PDB entry 9E11 | electron microscopy, 2.86 A resolution | chains A and B of the 4 polymer chains in the assembly

# Chain A (and B)
Protein: Cytoplasmic dynein 1 heavy chain 1
From: Homo sapiens
Notes: chain B of this document is another copy of the same molecule, construct and numbering; everything in this record applies to it too
Reference sequence: Q14204 (DYHC1_HUMAN); residue numbers follow UniProt; this construct covers 1-4646
Sequence (4646 residues; numbered 1 to 4646; the number before each row is that of its first residue):
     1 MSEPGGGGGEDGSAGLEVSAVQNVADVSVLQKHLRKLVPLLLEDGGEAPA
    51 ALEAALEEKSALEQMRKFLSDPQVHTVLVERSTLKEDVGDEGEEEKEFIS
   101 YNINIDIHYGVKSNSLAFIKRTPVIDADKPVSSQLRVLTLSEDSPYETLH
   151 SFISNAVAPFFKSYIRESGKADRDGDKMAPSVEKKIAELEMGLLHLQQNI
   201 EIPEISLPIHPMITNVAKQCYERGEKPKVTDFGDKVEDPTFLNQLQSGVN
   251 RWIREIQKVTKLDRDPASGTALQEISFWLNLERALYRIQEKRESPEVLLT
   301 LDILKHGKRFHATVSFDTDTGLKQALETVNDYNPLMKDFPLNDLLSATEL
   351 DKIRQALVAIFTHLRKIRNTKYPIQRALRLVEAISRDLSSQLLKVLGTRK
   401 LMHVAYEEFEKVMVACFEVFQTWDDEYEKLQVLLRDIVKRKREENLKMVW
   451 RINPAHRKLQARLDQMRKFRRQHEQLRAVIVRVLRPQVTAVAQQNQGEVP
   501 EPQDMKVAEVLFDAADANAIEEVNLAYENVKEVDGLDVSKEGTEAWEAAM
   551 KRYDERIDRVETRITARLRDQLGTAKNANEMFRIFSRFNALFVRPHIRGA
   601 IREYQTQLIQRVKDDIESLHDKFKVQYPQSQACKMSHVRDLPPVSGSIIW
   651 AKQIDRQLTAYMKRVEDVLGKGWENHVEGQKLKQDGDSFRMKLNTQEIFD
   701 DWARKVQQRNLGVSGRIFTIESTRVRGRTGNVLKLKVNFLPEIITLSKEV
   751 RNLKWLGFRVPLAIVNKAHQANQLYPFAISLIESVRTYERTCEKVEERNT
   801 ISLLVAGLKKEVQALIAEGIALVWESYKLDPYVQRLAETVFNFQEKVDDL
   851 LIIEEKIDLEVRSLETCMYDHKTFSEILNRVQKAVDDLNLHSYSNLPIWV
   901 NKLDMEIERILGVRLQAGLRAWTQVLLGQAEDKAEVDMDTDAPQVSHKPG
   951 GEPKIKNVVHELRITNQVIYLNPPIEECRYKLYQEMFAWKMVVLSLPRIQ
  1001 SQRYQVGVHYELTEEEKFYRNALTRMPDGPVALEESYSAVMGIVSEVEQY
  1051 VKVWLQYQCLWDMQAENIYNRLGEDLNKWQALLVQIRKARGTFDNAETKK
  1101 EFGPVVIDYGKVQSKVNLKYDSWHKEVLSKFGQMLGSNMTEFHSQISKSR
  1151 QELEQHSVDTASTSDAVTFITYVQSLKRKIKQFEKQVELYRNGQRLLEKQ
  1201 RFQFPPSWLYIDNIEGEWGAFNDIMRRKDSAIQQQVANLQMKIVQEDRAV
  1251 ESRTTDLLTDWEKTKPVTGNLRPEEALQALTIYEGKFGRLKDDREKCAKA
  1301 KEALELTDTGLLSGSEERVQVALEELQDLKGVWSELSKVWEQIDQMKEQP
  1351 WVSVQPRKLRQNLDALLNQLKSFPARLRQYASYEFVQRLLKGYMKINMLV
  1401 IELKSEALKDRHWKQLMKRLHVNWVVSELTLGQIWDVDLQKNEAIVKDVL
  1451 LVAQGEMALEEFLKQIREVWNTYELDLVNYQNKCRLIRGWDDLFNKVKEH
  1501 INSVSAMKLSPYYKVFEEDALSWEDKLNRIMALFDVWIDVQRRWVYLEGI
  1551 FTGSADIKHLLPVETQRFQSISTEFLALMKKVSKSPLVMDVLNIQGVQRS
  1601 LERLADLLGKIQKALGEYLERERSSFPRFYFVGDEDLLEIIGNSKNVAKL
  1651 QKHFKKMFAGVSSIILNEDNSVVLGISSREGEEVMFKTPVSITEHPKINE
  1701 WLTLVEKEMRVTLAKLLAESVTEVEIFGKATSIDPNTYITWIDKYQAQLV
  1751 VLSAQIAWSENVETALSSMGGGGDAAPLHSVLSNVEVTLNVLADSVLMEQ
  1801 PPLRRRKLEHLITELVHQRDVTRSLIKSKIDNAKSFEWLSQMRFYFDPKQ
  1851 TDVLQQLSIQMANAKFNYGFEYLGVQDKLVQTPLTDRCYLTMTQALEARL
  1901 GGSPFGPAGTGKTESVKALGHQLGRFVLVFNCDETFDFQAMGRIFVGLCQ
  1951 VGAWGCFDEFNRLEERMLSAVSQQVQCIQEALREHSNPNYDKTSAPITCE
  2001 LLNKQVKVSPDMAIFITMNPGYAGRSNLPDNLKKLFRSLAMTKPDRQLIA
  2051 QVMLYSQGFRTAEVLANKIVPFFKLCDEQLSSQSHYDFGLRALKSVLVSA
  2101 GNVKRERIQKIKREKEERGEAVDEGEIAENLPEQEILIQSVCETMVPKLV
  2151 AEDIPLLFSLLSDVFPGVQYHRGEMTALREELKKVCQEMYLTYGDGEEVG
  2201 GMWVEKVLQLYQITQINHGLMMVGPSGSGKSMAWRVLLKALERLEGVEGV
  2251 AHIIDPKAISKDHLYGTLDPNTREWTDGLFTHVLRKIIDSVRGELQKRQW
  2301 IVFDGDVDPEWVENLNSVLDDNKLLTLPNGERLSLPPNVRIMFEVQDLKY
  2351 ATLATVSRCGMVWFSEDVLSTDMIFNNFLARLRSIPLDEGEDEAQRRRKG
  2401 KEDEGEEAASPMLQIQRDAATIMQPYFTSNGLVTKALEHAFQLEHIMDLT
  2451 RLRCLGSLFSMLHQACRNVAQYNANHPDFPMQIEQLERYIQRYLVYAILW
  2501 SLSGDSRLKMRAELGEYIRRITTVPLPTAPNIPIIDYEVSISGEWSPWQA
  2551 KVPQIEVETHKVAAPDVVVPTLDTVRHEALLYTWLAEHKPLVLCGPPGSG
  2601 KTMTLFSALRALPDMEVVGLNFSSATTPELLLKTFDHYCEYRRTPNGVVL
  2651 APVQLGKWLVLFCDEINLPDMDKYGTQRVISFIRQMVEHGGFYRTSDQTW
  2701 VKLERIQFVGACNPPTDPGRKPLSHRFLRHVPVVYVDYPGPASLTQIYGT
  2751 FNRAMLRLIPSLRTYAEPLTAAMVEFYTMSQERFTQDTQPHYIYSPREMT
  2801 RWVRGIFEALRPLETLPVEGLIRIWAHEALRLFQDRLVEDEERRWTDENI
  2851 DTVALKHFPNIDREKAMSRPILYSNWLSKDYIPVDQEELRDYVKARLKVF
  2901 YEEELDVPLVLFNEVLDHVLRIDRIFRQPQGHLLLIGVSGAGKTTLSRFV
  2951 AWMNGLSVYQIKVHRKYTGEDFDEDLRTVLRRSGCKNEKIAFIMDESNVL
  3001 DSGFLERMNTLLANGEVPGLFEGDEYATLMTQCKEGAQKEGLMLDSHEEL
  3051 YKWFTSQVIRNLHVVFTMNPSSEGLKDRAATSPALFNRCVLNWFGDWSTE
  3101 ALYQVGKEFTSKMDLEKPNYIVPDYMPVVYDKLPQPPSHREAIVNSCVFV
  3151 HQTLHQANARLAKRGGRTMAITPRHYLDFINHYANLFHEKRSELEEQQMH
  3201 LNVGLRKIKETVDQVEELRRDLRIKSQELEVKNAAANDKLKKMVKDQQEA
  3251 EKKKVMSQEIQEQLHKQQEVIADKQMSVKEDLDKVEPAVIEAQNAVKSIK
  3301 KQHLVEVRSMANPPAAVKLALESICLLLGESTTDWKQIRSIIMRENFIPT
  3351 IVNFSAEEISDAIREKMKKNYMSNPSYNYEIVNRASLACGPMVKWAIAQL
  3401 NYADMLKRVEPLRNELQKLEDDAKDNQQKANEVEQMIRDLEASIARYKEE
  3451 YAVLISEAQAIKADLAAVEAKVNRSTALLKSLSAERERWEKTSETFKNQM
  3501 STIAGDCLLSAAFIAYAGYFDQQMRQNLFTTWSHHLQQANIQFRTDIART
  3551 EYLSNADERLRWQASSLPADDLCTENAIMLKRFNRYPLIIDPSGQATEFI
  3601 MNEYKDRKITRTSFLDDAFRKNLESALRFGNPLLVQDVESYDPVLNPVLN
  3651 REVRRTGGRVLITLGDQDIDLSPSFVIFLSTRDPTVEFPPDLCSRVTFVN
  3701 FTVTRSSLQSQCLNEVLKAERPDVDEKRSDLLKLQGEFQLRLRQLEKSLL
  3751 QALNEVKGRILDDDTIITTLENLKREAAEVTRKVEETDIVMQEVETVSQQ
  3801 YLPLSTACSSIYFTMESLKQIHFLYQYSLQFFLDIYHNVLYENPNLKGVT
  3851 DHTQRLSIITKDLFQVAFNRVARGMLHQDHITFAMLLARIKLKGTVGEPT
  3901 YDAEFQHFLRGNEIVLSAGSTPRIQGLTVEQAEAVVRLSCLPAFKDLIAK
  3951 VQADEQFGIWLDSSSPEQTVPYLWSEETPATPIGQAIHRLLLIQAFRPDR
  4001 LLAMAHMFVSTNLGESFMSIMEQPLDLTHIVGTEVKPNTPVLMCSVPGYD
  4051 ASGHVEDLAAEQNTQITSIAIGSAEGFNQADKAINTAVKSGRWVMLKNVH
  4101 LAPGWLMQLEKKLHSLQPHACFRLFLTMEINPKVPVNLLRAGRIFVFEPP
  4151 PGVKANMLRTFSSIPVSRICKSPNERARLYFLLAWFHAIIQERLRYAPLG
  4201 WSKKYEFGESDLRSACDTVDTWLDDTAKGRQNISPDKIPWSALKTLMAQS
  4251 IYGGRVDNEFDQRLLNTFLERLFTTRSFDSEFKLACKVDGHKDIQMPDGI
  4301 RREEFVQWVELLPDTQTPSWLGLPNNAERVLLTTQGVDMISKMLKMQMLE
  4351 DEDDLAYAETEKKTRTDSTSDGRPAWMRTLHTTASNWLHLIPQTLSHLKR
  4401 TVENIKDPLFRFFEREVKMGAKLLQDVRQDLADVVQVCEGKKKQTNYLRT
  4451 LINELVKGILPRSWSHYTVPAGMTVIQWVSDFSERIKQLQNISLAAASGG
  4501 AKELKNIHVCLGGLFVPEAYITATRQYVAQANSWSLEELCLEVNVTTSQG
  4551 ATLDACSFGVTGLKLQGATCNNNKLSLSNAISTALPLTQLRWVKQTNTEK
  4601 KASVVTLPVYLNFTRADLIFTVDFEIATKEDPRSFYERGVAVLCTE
Disordered / not traced: 1-1456, 2390-2409, 3243-3448, 4348-4373, 4646
Metal / ion sites: Mg2+ site 1: Thr1913 (together with ADP); Mg2+ site 2: Ser2231, Glu2344 (together with ATP)
Small-molecule neighbours:
  - ADP (adenosine-5'-diphosphate), molecule 1: Leu1879, Val1880, Thr1882, Thr1885, Ala1908, Gly1909, Thr1910, Gly1911, Lys1912, Thr1913, Glu1914, Ile2049, Leu2090, Arg2091, Lys2094, Asp2320, Asp2321, Arg2358
  - ADP, molecule 2: Val2567, Val2568, Val2569, Thr2571, Thr2574, Pro2596, Pro2597, Gly2598, Ser2599, Gly2600, Lys2601, Thr2602, Met2603, Pro2739, Ile2747, Tyr2748, Phe2751, Pro2796, Arg2797, Thr2800
  - ADP, molecule 3: Pro2908, Leu2909, Val2910, Phe2912, Val2915, Val2938, Ser2939, Gly2940, Ala2941, Gly2942, Lys2943, Thr2944, Thr2945, Trp3097, Arg3174, Leu3177, Asn3650
  - ATP (adenosine-5'-triphosphate): Leu2191, Thr2192, Trp2203, Pro2225, Ser2226, Gly2227, Ser2228, Gly2229, Lys2230, Ser2231, Met2232, Glu2344, Leu2369, Met2373, Ile2374, Asn2377, Leu2452, Arg2684, Glu2688, Arg2726, Arg2729
Swiss-Prot annotation at these positions:
  - binding site (ATP): Gly1906 to Thr1913, Gly2224 to Ser2231, Gly2595 to Thr2602, Gly2937 to Thr2944
  - modified residue: Ser2 (N-acetylserine), Ser70 (Phosphoserine), Lys1125 (N6-acetyllysine), Ser1230 (Phosphoserine), Lys3480 (N6-acetyllysine), Ser4162 (Phosphoserine), Lys4283 (N6-acetyllysine), Thr4366 (Phosphothreonine), Ser4368 (Phosphoserine)
  - natural variant: Glu94 (E94K: Found in a patient with spinal muscular atrophy; uncertain significance), Lys129 (K129I: In CDCBM13), Arg264 (R264L: In SMALED1), His306 (H306R: In CMT2O and SMALED1), Ile584 (I584L: In SMALED1), Arg598 (R598C: In CMT2O and SMALED1), Thr659 to Met662 (deletion: In CDCBM13), Lys671 (K671E: In SMALED1), Pro776 (P776L: In SMALED1), Tyr970 (Y970C: In SMALED1), Gly1132 (G1132E: In SMALED1), Gln1194 (Q1194R: In CMT2O), 9 further natural variant entries in UniProt

# Interface between chain A and chain B
Residue-residue contacts (18; chain A residue first):
  Glu1517(A) with Asn1593(B)
  Glu1518(A) with Lys1526(B)
  Arg1567(A) with Gln3038(B)
  Ser1570(A) with Met3043(B), hydrogen bond
  Arg1599(A) with Asp3045(B), salt bridge
  Arg1603(A) with Asp3045(B), salt bridge
  Pro2613(A) with Gln1566(B)
  Leu2655(A) with Arg1603(B), hydrogen bond (backbone-side chain)
  Lys2657(A) with Ser1570(B), hydrogen bond
  Ala3452(A) with Leu3240(B), hydrophobic; Ile3455(B)
  Ser3456(A) with Ile3455(B); Gln3459(B), hydrogen bond
  Glu3457(A) with Gln3459(B), hydrogen bond (backbone-side chain)
  Gln3459(A) with Ala3452(B)
  Ala3460(A) with Gln3459(B)
  Arg3659(A) with Phe3629(B), hydrogen bond (side chain-backbone)
  Leu3661(A) with Phe3629(B), hydrophobic
Also at the interface, not in a pair above, chain A (20 interface residues in all): Ile1571, Leu1607, Ile3455, Gly3657
Also at the interface, not in a pair above, chain B (19 interface residues in all): Arg1529, Ser3456, Lys3608, Gly3630, Asn3631, Ser3674

# Summary
20 residues of chain A face 19 of chain B across their interface; the contacts include 6 hydrogen bonds and 2
salt bridges. Among the polar pairs are Arg1599(A)-Asp3045(B), Arg1603(A)-Asp3045(B) and
Ser1570(A)-Met3043(B). Bound to chain A: 3 copies of ADP and ATP.
Chain A and chain B are both Cytoplasmic dynein 1 heavy chain 1 (Homo sapiens); the structure, Dimeric motor
domains from phi-like dynein-1 bound to a Lis1 dimer under Lis1 condition, was determined by electron
microscopy together with 9E0Z, 9E10, 9E12, 9E13 and 9E14 from the same study.
